Entry 6TFO (X-ray diffraction, 2.05 A resolution); this record covers chains B and C of the 3 polymer chains in the assembly.

== Chain B (and C) ==
Name: Copper-containing nitrite reductase
From: Hyphomicrobium denitrificans 1NES1
Notes: EC 1.7.2.1; chain C of this document is another copy of the same molecule, construct and numbering; everything in this record applies to it too
UniProtKB: N0B9M5 (N0B9M5_9RHIZ); residues 2-450 here correspond to UniProt positions 38-486 (UniProt number = residue number + 36)
Chain sequence (456 residues; row label = number of the first residue in the row):
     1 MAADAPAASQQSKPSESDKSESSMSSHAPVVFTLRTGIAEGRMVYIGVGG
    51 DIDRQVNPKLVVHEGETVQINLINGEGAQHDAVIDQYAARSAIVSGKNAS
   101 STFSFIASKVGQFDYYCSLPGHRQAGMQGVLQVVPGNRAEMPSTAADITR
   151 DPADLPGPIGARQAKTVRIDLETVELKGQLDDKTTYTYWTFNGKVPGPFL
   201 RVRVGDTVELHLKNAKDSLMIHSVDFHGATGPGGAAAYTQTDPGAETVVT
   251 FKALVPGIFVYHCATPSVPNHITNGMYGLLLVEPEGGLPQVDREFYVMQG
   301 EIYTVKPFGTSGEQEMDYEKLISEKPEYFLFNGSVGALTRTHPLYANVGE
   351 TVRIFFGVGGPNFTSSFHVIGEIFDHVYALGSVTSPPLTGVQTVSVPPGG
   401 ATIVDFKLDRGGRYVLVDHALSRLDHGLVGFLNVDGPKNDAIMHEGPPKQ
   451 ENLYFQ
Unresolved in the structure: 1-26, 449-456 (chain C: 1-25, 450-456)
Construct notes: initiating methionine (1); expression tag (451-456)
Bound ions: Cu ion site 1: H80, C117, H122, M127; Cu ion site 2: H222, C263, H271, M276; Cu ion site 3: H227, H262 (shared with 1 residue of chain A); Cu ion site 4: H419 (shared with H227(C), H262(C) of chain C)

== How chain B and chain C interact ==
Residue-residue contacts - 123 pairs, chain B then chain C:
  H27(B) with P266(C)
  R35(B) with E319(C), salt bridge
  Q69(B) with P266(C); S267(C); Y318(C), hydrogen bond
  N71(B) with Y318(C), hydrogen bond
  R90(B) with L219(C); M220(C)
  S91(B) with L219(C)
  A92(B) with L219(C), hydrophobic
  I93(B) with E315(C)
  V94(B) with E315(C)
  S95(B) with E315(C), hydrogen bond (backbone-side chain)
  G96(B) with E315(C), hydrogen bond (backbone-side chain)
  K97(B) with V305(C)
  N98(B) with V305(C); M316(C); D317(C)
  A99(B) with V305(C); E315(C); M316(C)
  S100(B) with M316(C), hydrogen bond (backbone-backbone); D317(C); Y318(C), hydrogen bond (side chain-backbone)
  S101(B) with M220(C)
  T102(B) with M220(C); S267(C); N270(C), hydrogen bond; Y318(C)
  F103(B) with M220(C), hydrophobic
  S104(B) with T265(C); P266(C), hydrogen bond (side chain-backbone)
  S366(B) with P397(C); P398(C)
  H368(B) with H227(C)
  I370(B) with D225(C); G233(C)
  G371(B) with A229(C); T230(C); G231(C), hydrogen bond (backbone-backbone); G234(C)
  E372(B) with T230(C)
  I373(B) with H227(C); G228(C); V255(C), hydrophobic; F259(C), hydrophobic
  P387(B) with S385(C)
  L388(B) with L380(C), hydrophobic; S385(C)
  T389(B) with S382(C), hydrogen bond (backbone-side chain); T384(C), hydrogen bond; S385(C), hydrogen bond
  G390(B) with V255(C); P256(C)
  V391(B) with L380(C)
  Q392(B) with H227(C), hydrogen bond; I258(C), hydrogen bond (side chain-backbone); F259(C); V260(C), hydrogen bond (side chain-backbone); G399(C); A401(C)
  T393(B) with H227(C); P398(C); G399(C), hydrogen bond (side chain-backbone)
  S395(B) with P397(C)
  D409(B) with T230(C)
  R410(B) with T230(C); G231(C); P232(C); Y238(C), hydrogen bond
  G411(B) with P232(C)
  Y414(B) with G231(C)
  H419(B) with H227(C), hydrogen bond; H262(C), hydrogen bond; P361(C); P398(C); G399(C)
  A420(B) with P361(C); N362(C); P398(C)
  L421(B) with V268(C), hydrophobic; P269(C); I272(C), hydrophobic; P361(C), hydrogen bond (backbone-backbone); N362(C), hydrogen bond (backbone-side chain)
  S422(B) with P269(C); L321(C), hydrogen bond (side chain-backbone); N362(C), hydrogen bond
  R423(B) with E324(C), salt bridge
  D425(B) with S267(C); P269(C); Y318(C); I322(C)
  H426(B) with I322(C), hydrogen bond (side chain-backbone)
  K438(B) with Y238(C), hydrogen bond (backbone-side chain)
  N439(B) with Y238(C)
  A441(B) with K252(C)
  I442(B) with T230(C); F251(C); K252(C), hydrogen bond (backbone-backbone)
  M443(B) with A229(C), hydrophobic; T230(C); G231(C); P232(C); G234(C); A235(C); Y238(C), hydrophobic; V249(C), hydrophobic; T250(C); F251(C), hydrophobic
  H444(B) with V249(C); T250(C), hydrogen bond
  E445(B) with Y238(C); V248(C); V249(C)
  G446(B) with V249(C); T250(C), hydrogen bond (backbone-side chain)
  P447(B) with E209(C); V248(C); T250(C)
  P448(B) with T166(C); E209(C); T250(C)
Interface residues without a listed pair, chain B (61 interface residues in all): T67, I73, F105, V377, V394, G412, L424
Interface residues without a listed pair, chain C (60 interface residues in all): W189, T207, I221, L254, T364, A379, G381, G400

== In short ==
61 residues of chain B and 60 residues of chain C are in contact, with 28 hydrogen bonds and 2 salt bridges.
Polar contacts include R35(B)-E319(C), R423(B)-E324(C) and Q69(B)-Y318(C). The Cu ion site 3 is built by
H227(B) and H262(B).
Both chains are Copper-containing nitrite reductase (Hyphomicrobium denitrificans 1NES1). Entry 6TFO (Crystal
structure of as isolated three-domain copper-containing nitrite reductase from Hyphomicrobium denitrificans
strain 1NES1) was determined by X-ray diffraction, deposited together with 6TFD.
